2QPO - chains A and D of the 4 polymer chains in the assembly; structure by X-ray diffraction, 1.95 A resolution.

Chain A (and D):
Name: Thymidine kinase
Source organism: Thermotoga maritima
Notes: EC 2.7.1.21; chain D of this document is another copy of the same molecule, construct and numbering; everything in this record applies to it too
UniProtKB: Q9WYN2 (KITH_THEMA); residue numbers follow UniProt; this construct covers 1-184
Sequence (184 residues; row label = number of the first residue in the row):
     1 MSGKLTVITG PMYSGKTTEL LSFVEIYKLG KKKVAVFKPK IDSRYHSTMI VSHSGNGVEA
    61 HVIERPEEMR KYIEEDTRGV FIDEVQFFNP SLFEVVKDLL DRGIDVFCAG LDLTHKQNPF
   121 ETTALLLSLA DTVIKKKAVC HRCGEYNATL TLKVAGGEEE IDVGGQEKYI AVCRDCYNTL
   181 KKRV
Disordered / not traced: 1, 40-59, 160-166, 182-184 (chain D: 1, 42-56, 154-167, 182-184)
Ion coordination: Zn2+: Cys-140, Cys-143, Cys-173, Cys-176
Swiss-Prot annotation at these positions:
  - active site: Glu-84 (Proton acceptor)
  - binding site (ATP): Gly-10 to Thr-17, His-53, Asp-83 to Gln-86
  - binding site (substrate): His-115, Ile-161 to Gly-164, Tyr-169
  - binding site (Zn(2+)): Cys-140, Cys-143, Cys-173, Cys-176
  - mutagenesis: His-53 (H53A: Reduced affinity for ATP), Gly-55 (G55W: Reduced affinity for ATP), Leu-129 (L129W: Reduced affinity for thymidine)
Reported in the primary citation:
  - self-association interface (contacts with another copy of this molecule): Thr-18, Ser-22
  - mutagenesis - T18A/S22A, H53A: unchanged catalytic activity
  - conformationally variable residues (order/disorder transition): Lys-40 to Val-58
  - mutagenesis - T18C/S22C: decreased catalytic activity on oxidative conditions
  - mutagenesis - H53A: unchanged binding to ATP
  - mutagenesis - G55W (3-fold): decreased binding to ATP
  - mutagenesis - H53A: unchanged binding to thymidine
  - mutagenesis - L129W (6-fold): decreased binding to thymidine

Interface between chain A and chain D:
Pairs across the interface - 39 pairs, chain A then chain D:
  Tyr-13(A) with Ile-26(D); Leu-29(D), hydrophobic
  Ser-14(A) with Ile-26(D)
  Gly-15(A) with Ile-26(D)
  Thr-18(A) with Ser-22(D)
  Glu-19(A) with Glu-19(D); Ser-22(D)
  Ser-22(A) with Gly-15(D); Thr-18(D); Glu-19(D); Lys-136(D), hydrogen bond
  Phe-23(A) with Lys-136(D); Tyr-146(D)
  Glu-25(A) with Thr-18(D), hydrogen bond
  Ile-26(A) with Ser-14(D); Gly-15(D); Lys-137(D); Ala-138(D), hydrophobic; Val-139(D)
  Tyr-27(A) with Val-139(D), hydrophobic; Tyr-146(D)
  Leu-29(A) with Tyr-13(D), hydrophobic
  Gly-30(A) with Val-139(D)
  Lys-32(A) with Gly-144(D)
  Asp-105(A) with Tyr-146(D)
  Lys-136(A) with Ser-22(D)
  Lys-137(A) with Ile-26(D)
  Ala-138(A) with Ile-26(D), hydrophobic
  Val-139(A) with Ile-26(D); Gly-30(D); Lys-32(D)
  Gly-144(A) with Lys-32(D), hydrogen bond (backbone-side chain); Arg-78(D)
  Glu-145(A) with Arg-78(D), salt bridge
  Tyr-146(A) with Phe-23(D); Ile-26(D), hydrophobic; Tyr-27(D); Asp-105(D); Phe-107(D), hydrophobic
Interface residues without a listed pair, chain A (23 interface residues in all): Phe-107, His-141
Interface residues without a listed pair, chain D (22 interface residues in all): Lys-31

Overview:
23 residues of chain A and 22 residues of chain D are in contact, with 3 hydrogen bonds and 1 salt bridge.
Polar contacts include Glu-145(A)/Arg-78(D), Ser-22(A)/Lys-136(D) and Glu-25(A)/Thr-18(D). From the paper:
T18C/S22C of chain A reduce catalytic activity on oxidative conditions; conformational variability at
Lys-40(A); 5 substitutions were tested in all.
Both chains are Thymidine kinase (Thermotoga maritima). Entry 2QPO (Thermotoga Maritima Thymidine Kinase in
the apo form) was determined by X-ray diffraction together with 2QQ0 and 2QQE from the same study.
